6DEW - chain A; structure by X-ray diffraction, 2.00 A resolution.

[Chain A]
Protein: Ubiquinone biosynthesis protein COQ9, mitochondrial
From: Homo sapiens
UniProtKB: O75208 (COQ9_HUMAN); numbering as in UniProt (aligned over 79-287)
Amino-acid sequence (212 residues; each row starts with the number of its first residue):
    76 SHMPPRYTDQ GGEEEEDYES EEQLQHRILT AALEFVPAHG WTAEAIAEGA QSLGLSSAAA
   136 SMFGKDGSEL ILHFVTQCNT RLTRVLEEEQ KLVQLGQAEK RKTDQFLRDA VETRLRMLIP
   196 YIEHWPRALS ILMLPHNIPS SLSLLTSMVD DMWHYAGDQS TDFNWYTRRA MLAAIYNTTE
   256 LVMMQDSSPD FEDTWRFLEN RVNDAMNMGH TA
Disordered / not traced: 76-92
Differences from the reference sequence: expression tag (76-78)
Residues lining bound ligands:
  - Geraniol (64Z): L217, S218, T221
  - trans,trans-Farnesol (FOF; (2E,6E)-3,7,11-trimethyldodeca-2,6,10-trien-1-ol): V150, N154, R189, L204, L207, M208, S216, L217, L219, L220, M223, Y251, N252, E255
  - cis,trans-Farnesol (N1S; (2Z,6E)-3,7,11-trimethyldodeca-2,6,10-trien-1-ol): L204, S205, M208, A248, A249, N252, T253, L256
Curated features (UniProtKB/Swiss-Prot):
  - binding site (a 1,2-diacylglycero-3-phosphoethanolamine): R244
  - modified residue: K175 (N6-acetyllysine)
What the authors report for this chain:
  - conformationally variable residues (loop rearrangement): W240

[Overview]
Chain A binds Geraniol, cis,trans-Farnesol and trans,trans-Farnesol. UniProt lists residue binding
1,2-diacylglycero-3-phosphoethanolamine R244. From the paper: conformational variability at W240.
Chain A is Ubiquinone biosynthesis protein COQ9, mitochondrial (Homo sapiens); the structure, Structure of
human COQ9 protein with bound isoprene, was determined by X-ray diffraction.
